Entry 4XOI (X-ray diffraction, 2.09 A resolution); this record covers chains A and B.

Chain A:
Name: Transforming protein RhoA
From: Homo sapiens
UniProt: P61586 (RHOA_HUMAN); residue numbers follow UniProt; this construct covers 1-180
Amino-acid sequence (180 residues; row label = number of the first residue in the row):
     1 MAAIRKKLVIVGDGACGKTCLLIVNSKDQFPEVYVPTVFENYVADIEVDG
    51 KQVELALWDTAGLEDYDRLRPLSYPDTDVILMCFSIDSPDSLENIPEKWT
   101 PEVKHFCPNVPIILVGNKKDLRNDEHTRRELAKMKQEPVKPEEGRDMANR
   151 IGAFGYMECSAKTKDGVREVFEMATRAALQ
Unresolved in the structure: 1-3
Differences from the reference sequence: conflict Asn25 (Phe in P61586); engineered mutation Leu63 (Gln in P61586)
Ion coordination: Mg2+: Thr19, Thr37 (together with GTP)
Residues lining bound ligands: GTP (guanosine-5'-triphosphate): Asp13, Gly14, Ala15, Cys16, Gly17, Lys18, Thr19, Cys20, Phe30, Pro31, Glu32, Tyr34, Val35, Pro36, Thr37, Thr60, Ala61, Gly62, Leu63, Lys118, Asp120, Leu121, Ser160, Ala161, Lys162

Chain B:
Name: Actin-binding protein anillin
From: Homo sapiens
Notes: fragment: RBD domain
UniProt: Q9NQW6 (ANLN_HUMAN); residues 1-270 here correspond to UniProt positions 712-981 (UniProt number = residue number + 711)
Amino-acid sequence (270 residues; each row starts with the number of its first residue):
     1 CQVNIKQKMQELNNEINMQQTVIYQASQALNCCVDEEHGKGSLEEAEAER
    51 LLLIATGKRTLLIDELNKLKNEGPQRKNKASPQSEFMPSKGSVTLSEIRL
   101 PLKADFVCSTVQKPDAANYYYLIILKAGAENMVATPLASTSNSLNGDALT
   151 FTTTFTLQDVSNDFEINIEVYSLVQKKDPSGLDKKKKTSKSKAITPKRLL
   201 TSITTKSNIHSSVMASPGGLSAVRTSNFALVGSYTLSLSSVGNTKFVLDK
   251 VPFLSSLEGHIYLKIKCQVN
Unresolved in the structure: 1-2, 73-86, 178-220, 270
Reported in the primary citation:
  - mutagenesis - A29D, E47K: decreased localization

Interface between chain A and chain B:
Contacting residue pairs (24):
  Val35(A) - Met18(B)  hydrophobic
  Val35(A) - Thr21(B)
  Pro36(A) - Met18(B)
  Thr37(A) - Gln25(B)
  Val38(A) - Gln25(B)  hydrogen bond (backbone-side chain)
  Phe39(A) - Gln25(B)  hydrogen bond (backbone-side chain)
  Phe39(A) - Gln28(B)
  Phe39(A) - Ala29(B)
  Phe39(A) - Cys32(B)  hydrophobic
  Glu40(A) - Gln25(B)
  Asp65(A) - Leu51(B)
  Tyr66(A) - Val22(B)
  Arg68(A) - Glu44(B)
  Arg68(A) - Glu47(B)
  Leu69(A) - Ala29(B)  hydrophobic
  Leu69(A) - Glu44(B)
  Leu69(A) - Glu47(B)
  Leu69(A) - Ala48(B)
  Leu69(A) - Leu51(B)  hydrophobic
  Leu72(A) - Ala29(B)
  Leu72(A) - His38(B)
  Leu72(A) - Gly39(B)
  Leu72(A) - Glu44(B)
  Asp76(A) - His38(B)  salt bridge
Interface residues without a listed pair, chain A (17 interface residues in all): Tyr34, Asn41, Trp58, Pro71, Pro75
Interface residues without a listed pair, chain B (18 interface residues in all): Tyr24, Ala26, Cys33, Glu37, Ser42
The authors on this interface:
  - interface residues, chain B: Ala29(B), Ala48(B), Leu51(B)
  - hot spots on chain B (mutagenesis) - A29D, E47K: abolished binding to Transforming protein RhoA (chain A)

Overview:
17 residues of chain A and 18 residues of chain B are in contact, with 2 hydrogen bonds and 1 salt bridge.
Among the polar pairs are Asp76(A)-His38(B), Val38(A)-Gln25(B) and Phe39(A)-Gln25(B). Ligands of chain A: GTP.
The paper reports that A29D and E47K of chain B reduce localization; interface residues Ala29(B), Ala48(B) and
Leu51(B).
Chain A is Transforming protein RhoA and chain B is Actin-binding protein anillin, both from Homo sapiens; the
structure, Structure of hsAnillin bound with RhoA(Q63L) at 2.1 Angstroms resolution, was determined by X-ray
diffraction together with 4XH3 from the same study.
